Entry 4BHY (X-ray diffraction, 3.25 A resolution); this record covers chains A and D.

== Chain A (and D) ==
Name: Alanine racemase
Organism: Aeromonas hydrophila SUBSP. hydrophila
Notes: EC 5.1.1.1; chain D of this document is another copy of the same molecule, construct and numbering; everything in this record applies to it too
UniProtKB: A0KH11 (A0KH11_AERHH); residues 1-357 here = UniProt positions 1-357
Chain sequence (378 residues; row label = number of the first residue in the row; numbers below 1 keep their minus sign (Met-20 is residue -20)):
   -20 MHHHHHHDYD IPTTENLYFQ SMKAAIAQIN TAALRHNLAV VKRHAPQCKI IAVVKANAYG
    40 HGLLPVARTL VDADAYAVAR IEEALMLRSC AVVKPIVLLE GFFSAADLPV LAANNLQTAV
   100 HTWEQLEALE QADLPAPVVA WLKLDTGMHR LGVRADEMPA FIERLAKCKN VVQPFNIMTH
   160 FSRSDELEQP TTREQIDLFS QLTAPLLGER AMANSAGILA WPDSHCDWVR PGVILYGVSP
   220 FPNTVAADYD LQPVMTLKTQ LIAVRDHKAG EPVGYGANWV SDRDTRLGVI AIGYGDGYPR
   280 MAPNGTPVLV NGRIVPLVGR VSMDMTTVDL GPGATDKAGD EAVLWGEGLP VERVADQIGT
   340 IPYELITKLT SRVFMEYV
Disordered / not traced: -20 to -7, 125-135, 161-172, 189-204 (chain D: -20 to -14, 124-134, 158-172, 198-204, 242-243)
Modified positions: Lys122 (lysine nz-carboxylic acid; KCX)
Construct notes: expression tag (-20 to 0)
UniProt features mapped onto this chain:
  - active site (Proton acceptor): Lys34, Tyr254
  - binding site (substrate): Arg129, Met302
  - modified residue: Lys34 (N6-(pyridoxal phosphate)lysine)

== How chain A and chain D interact ==
Residue-residue contacts (53):
  Leu-4(A) with Ser83(D)
  Gln-1(A) with Ile60(D); Glu61(D)
  Lys2(A) with Phe82(D)
  Ala3(A) with Arg59(D)
  Lys34(A) with Met302(D), hydrogen bond
  Ala35(A) with Met302(D), hydrophobic; Arg351(D)
  Tyr38(A) with Met302(D), hydrophobic
  Ala58(A) with Asp303(D)
  Arg59(A) with Ala3(D); Asp303(D), salt bridge; Arg351(D)
  Glu61(A) with Lys2(D)
  Met65(A) with Glu-6(D)
  Glu79(A) with Met304(D)
  Phe82(A) with Ile241(D), hydrophobic
  Asp86(A) with Lys2(D), salt bridge
  Thr101(A) with Arg244(D)
  Ile241(A) with Phe82(D), hydrophobic
  Arg244(A) with Leu123(D)
  Tyr273(A) with Ile340(D); Tyr342(D); Glu343(D); Thr346(D)
  Gly274(A) with Thr346(D)
  Tyr277(A) with Glu343(D)
  Arg279(A) with Ile340(D); Glu343(D)
  Met280(A) with Met280(D), hydrophobic
  Met302(A) with Ala35(D), hydrophobic; Tyr38(D), hydrophobic; Tyr342(D), hydrophobic
  Asp303(A) with Lys34(D); Ala58(D); Arg59(D), salt bridge
  Met304(A) with Glu79(D)
  Gly338(A) with Arg279(D), hydrogen bond (backbone-side chain)
  Thr339(A) with Arg279(D)
  Tyr342(A) with Tyr273(D); Met302(D), hydrophobic
  Glu343(A) with Tyr273(D); Tyr277(D); Arg279(D)
  Thr346(A) with Tyr273(D); Gly274(D)
  Lys347(A) with Lys347(D)
  Leu348(A) with Thr349(D), hydrogen bond (backbone-side chain)
  Thr349(A) with Leu348(D), hydrogen bond (side chain-backbone); Thr349(D)
  Arg351(A) with Lys34(D); Ala35(D); Arg59(D)
Interface residues without a listed pair, chain A (44 interface residues in all): Tyr-3, Met1, Ile60, Asp124, Val243, Ala248, Glu250, Tyr254, Pro278, Ile340
Interface residues without a listed pair, chain D (39 interface residues in all): Leu-4, Leu64, Ala85, Glu103, Glu136, Tyr254, Pro278

== Summary ==
44 residues of chain A face 39 of chain D across their interface; the contacts include 4 hydrogen bonds and 3
salt bridges. Among the polar pairs are Arg59(A)-Asp303(D), Asp86(A)-Lys2(D) and Lys34(A)-Met302(D).
Both chains are Alanine racemase (Aeromonas hydrophila SUBSP. hydrophila). Entry 4BHY (Structure of alanine
racemase from Aeromonas hydrophila) was determined by X-ray diffraction together with 4BEQ, 4BEU and 4BF5 from
the same study.
